PDB entry 5LRS | X-ray diffraction, 2.90 A resolution | chains B and C of the 4 polymer chains in the assembly

[Chain B]
Molecule: Listeriolysin positive regulatory factor A
Source organism: Listeria monocytogenes
UniProtKB: Q4TVQ0 (Q4TVQ0_LISMN); residues 1-237 here = UniProt positions 1-237
Chain sequence (237 residues; numbered 1 to 237; the number before each row is that of its first residue):
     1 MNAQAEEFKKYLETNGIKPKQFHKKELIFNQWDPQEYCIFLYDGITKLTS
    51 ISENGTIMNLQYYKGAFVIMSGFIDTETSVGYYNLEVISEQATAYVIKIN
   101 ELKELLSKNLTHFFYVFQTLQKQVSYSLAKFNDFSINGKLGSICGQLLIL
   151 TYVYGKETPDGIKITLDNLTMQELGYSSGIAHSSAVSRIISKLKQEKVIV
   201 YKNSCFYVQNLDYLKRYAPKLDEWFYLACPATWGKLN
Unresolved in the structure: 1
Small-molecule neighbours: glutathione (GSH): Gln61, Tyr62, Tyr63, Lys64, Gly65, Ala66, Phe67, Lys122, Gln123, Tyr126, Ile149, Leu150, Val153, Tyr154, Trp224, Cys229
Reported in the primary citation:
  - binding site for the 30-nt DNA strand (chain C): His182, Ser184, Ser187, Arg188, Lys194, Tyr201
  - mutagenesis - Y154C: decreased expression in response to host cytosol (citing earlier work)

[Chain C]
Molecule: 30-nt DNA strand
Sequence (30 nucleotides; numbered -15 to 15; 1 number in that range is skipped by the numbering (no residue carries it; nothing is unmodelled there); the number before each row is that of its first residue; numbers below 1 keep their minus sign (DT-15 is residue -15)):
   -15 TTGAGGCATTAACAT
     1 TTGTTAACGACGATA

[Interface between chain B and chain C]
Pairs across the interface (13; chain B residue first):
  Lys139(B) - DT2(C)  hydrogen bond to the phosphate
  Lys139(B) - DG3(C)  phosphate contact
  Leu140(B) - DT2(C)  hydrogen bond to the phosphate
  Ile180(B) - DG3(C)  phosphate contact
  His182(B) - DG3(C)  sugar contact
  His182(B) - DT4(C)  salt bridge to the phosphate
  His182(B) - DT5(C)  phosphate contact
  Ser184(B) - DT4(C)  base contact
  Ser184(B) - DT5(C)  hydrogen bond to the base
  Ala185(B) - DG3(C)  phosphate contact
  Ala185(B) - DT4(C)  base contact
  Arg188(B) - DT2(C)  base contact
  Arg188(B) - DG3(C)  hydrogen bond to the base
Interface residues without a listed pair, chain B (13 interface residues in all): Asn137, Gly138, Gly179, Ala181, Ile189, Lys192
Interface residues without a listed pair, chain C (6 interface residues in all): DT1, DA6

[Summary]
13 residues of chain B face 6 of chain C across their interface; the contacts include 4 hydrogen bonds and 1
salt bridge. Among the polar pairs are Ser184(B)-DT5(C), Arg188(B)-DG3(C) and Lys139(B)-DT2(C). The paper
reports a binding site for the 30-nt DNA strand (chain C) at His182(B), Ser184(B) and Ser187(B) among others;
Y154C of chain B reduces expression in response to host cytosol.
Chain B is Listeriolysin positive regulatory factor A (Listeria monocytogenes) and chain C is a 30-nt DNA
strand; the structure, The Transcriptional Regulator PrfA from Listeria Monocytogenes in complex with
glutathione and a 30-bp operator PrfA-box ..., was determined by X-ray diffraction together with 5LEJ and 5LEK
from the same study.
